6EF2 - chains H and I of the 14 polymer chains in the assembly; structure by electron microscopy, 4.27 A resolution (low resolution: residue-level contacts below are approximate; hydrogen-bond / salt-bridge calls are withheld).

# Chain H
Molecule: 26S proteasome regulatory subunit 7 homolog
Source organism: Saccharomyces cerevisiae (strain ATCC 204508 / S288c)
UniProtKB: P33299 (PRS7_YEAST); numbering as in UniProt (aligned over 194-466)
Sequence (273 residues; row label = number of the first residue in the row):
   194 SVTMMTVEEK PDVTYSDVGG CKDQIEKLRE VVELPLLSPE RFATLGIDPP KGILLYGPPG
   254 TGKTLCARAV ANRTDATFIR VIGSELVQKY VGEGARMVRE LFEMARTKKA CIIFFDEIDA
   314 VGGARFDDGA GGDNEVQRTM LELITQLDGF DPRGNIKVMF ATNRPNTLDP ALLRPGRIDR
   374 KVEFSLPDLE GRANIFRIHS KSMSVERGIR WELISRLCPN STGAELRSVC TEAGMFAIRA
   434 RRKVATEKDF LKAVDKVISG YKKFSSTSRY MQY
Not modelled in the structure: 453-460
UniProt features mapped onto this chain:
  - binding site (ATP): Gly250 to Thr257
  - modified residue: Ser231 (Phosphoserine)
Ligand contacts: ATP (adenosine-5'-triphosphate): Asp210, Val211, Gly212, Pro251, Pro252, Gly253, Thr254, Gly255, Lys256, Thr257, Leu258, Glu310, Asn356, Ile388, Ile391, His392, Gly416, Ala417, Arg420

# Chain I
Molecule: 26S proteasome regulatory subunit 4 homolog
Source organism: Saccharomyces cerevisiae (strain ATCC 204508 / S288c)
UniProtKB: P40327 (PRS4_YEAST); numbering as in UniProt (aligned over 178-437)
Sequence (260 residues; each row starts with the number of its first residue):
   178 TESYSDIGGL ESQIQEIKES VELPLTHPEL YEEMGIKPPK GVILYGAPGT GKTLLAKAVA
   238 NQTSATFLRI VGSELIQKYL GDGPRLCRQI FKVAGENAPS IVFIDEIDAI GTKRYDSNSG
   298 GEREIQRTML ELLNQLDGFD DRGDVKVIMA TNKIETLDPA LIRPGRIDRK ILFENPDLST
   358 KKKILGIHTS KMNLSEDVNL ETLVTTKDDL SGADIQAMCT EAGLLALRER RMQVTAEDFK
   418 QAKERVMKNK VEENLEGLYL
UniProt features mapped onto this chain:
  - binding site (ATP): Gly223 to Thr230
  - cross-link (Glycyl lysine isopeptide (Lys-Gly)): Lys234 (interchain with G-Cter in ubiquitin), Lys255 (interchain with G-Cter in ubiquitin), Lys290 (interchain with G-Cter in ubiquitin)
  - mutagenesis: Lys229 (K229Q: 73% loss of ATPase activity)
Ligand contacts:
  - ATP (adenosine-5'-triphosphate), molecule 1: Asp183, Ile184, Pro225, Gly226, Thr227, Gly228, Lys229, Thr230, Leu231, Glu283, Asn329, Ile361, His365, Gly389, Ala390, Gln393
  - ATP, molecule 2: Leu310, Asp314, Arg340, Arg343

# Chain H / chain I interface
Contacting residue pairs (41):
  Pro252(H) - Arg340(I)
  Gly253(H) - Arg340(I)
  Thr257(H) - Gly315(I)
  Arg261(H) - Phe316(I)
  Phe271(H) - Phe316(I)
  Arg273(H) - Phe316(I)
  Ile275(H) - Asn311(I)
  Gly276(H) - Glu308(I)
  Gly276(H) - Asn311(I)
  Ser277(H) - Pro261(I)
  Ser277(H) - Arg262(I)
  Ser277(H) - Arg265(I)
  Ser277(H) - Glu308(I)
  Val280(H) - Arg304(I)
  Lys282(H) - Tyr256(I)
  Asp309(H) - Asn311(I)
  Glu310(H) - Leu307(I)
  Asp320(H) - Asn295(I)
  Asp320(H) - Arg300(I)
  Arg357(H) - Arg291(I)
  Ser395(H) - Met211(I)
  Ser395(H) - Gly212(I)
  Met396(H) - Met211(I)
  Met396(H) - Ile213(I)
  Ser397(H) - Glu210(I)
  Ser397(H) - Met211(I)
  Ala417(H) - Pro341(I)
  Glu418(H) - Pro341(I)
  Ser421(H) - Asp345(I)
  Glu425(H) - Asp345(I)
  Glu425(H) - Arg346(I)
  Met428(H) - Glu196(I)
  Met428(H) - Tyr208(I)
  Met428(H) - Pro216(I)
  Met428(H) - Arg346(I)
  Ile431(H) - Met211(I)
  Arg432(H) - Glu196(I)
  Arg434(H) - Leu207(I)
  Lys436(H) - Glu210(I)
  Lys436(H) - Met211(I)
  Val437(H) - Met211(I)
Interface residues without a listed pair, chain H (39 interface residues in all): Ala260, Gln281, Ala313, Arg318, Asn327, Val329, Asn356, Cys423, Thr424, Gly427, Arg435
Interface residues without a listed pair, chain I (35 interface residues in all): Gln192, Glu193, Lys214, Leu257, Gly258, Asp293, Ser294, Ser296, Asp317, Ala337

# In short
Chain H and chain I form an interface of 39 and 35 residues respectively. One ATP molecule is bound between
chain H and chain I. Bound to chain I: ATP.
Chain H is 26S proteasome regulatory subunit 7 homolog and chain I is 26S proteasome regulatory subunit 4
homolog, both from Saccharomyces cerevisiae (strain ATCC 204508 / S288c); the structure, Yeast 26S proteasome
bound to ubiquitinated substrate (5T motor state), was determined by electron microscopy (same publication as
6EF0 and 6EF1).
